Entry 5F8Z (X-ray diffraction, 1.50 A resolution); this record covers chains A and B.

Chain A:
Name: Plasma kallikrein LIGHT CHAIN
From: Homo sapiens
Notes: EC 3.4.21.34
Reference sequence: P03952 (KLKB1_HUMAN); the construct lacks a stretch of the UniProt sequence and is renumbered around it, so the offset changes along the chain: 16-38 = UniProt 391-413; 39-60 = UniProt 416-437; 66-148 = UniProt 447-529; 150-173 = UniProt 530-553; 5 more segments
Chain sequence (239 residues; numbered 16 to 246 plus 18 insertion-coded residues; 10 numbers in that range are skipped by the numbering (no residue carries them; nothing is unmodelled there); the number before each row is that of its first residue; a row labelled like 38A-38B holds insertion residues (38A, then the next letters in order)):
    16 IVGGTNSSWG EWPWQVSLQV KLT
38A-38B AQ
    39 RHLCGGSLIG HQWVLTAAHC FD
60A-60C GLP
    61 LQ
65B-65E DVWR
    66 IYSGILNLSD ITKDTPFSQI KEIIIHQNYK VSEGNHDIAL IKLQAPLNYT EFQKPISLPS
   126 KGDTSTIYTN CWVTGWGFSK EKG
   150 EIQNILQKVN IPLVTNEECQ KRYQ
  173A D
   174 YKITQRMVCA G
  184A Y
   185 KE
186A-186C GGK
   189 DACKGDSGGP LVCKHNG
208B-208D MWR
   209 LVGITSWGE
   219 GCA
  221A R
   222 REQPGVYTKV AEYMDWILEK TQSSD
Disulfide bonds: Cys42-Cys58, Cys136-Cys201, Cys168-Cys182, Cys191-Cys220
Construct notes: engineered mutation Ser122 (Cys503 in P03952)
Ligand contacts: piperidine-1-carboximidamide (MRZ): Asp189, Ala190, Cys191, Lys192, Ser195, Thr213, Ser214, Trp215, Gly216, Gly219, Cys220, Gly226
Curated features (UniProtKB/Swiss-Prot):
  - active site (Charge relay system): His57, Asp102, Ser195
  - glycosylation (N-linked (GlcNAc...) asparagine): Asn21, Asn72, Asn113

Chain B:
Name: Cys-pro-ala-arg-phe-M70-ala-leu-phe-cys
Chain sequence (10 residues; row label = number of the first residue in the row):
     1 CPARFAALFC
Disulfide bonds: Cys1-Cys10
Ligand contacts: piperidine-1-carboximidamide (MRZ): Arg4, Phe5, Ala6

Chain A / chain B interface:
Pairs across the interface - 29 pairs, chain A then chain B:
  His40(A) with Leu8(B)
  His57(A) with Phe5(B); Ala6(B), hydrogen bond (side chain-backbone); Ala7(B), hydrogen bond (side chain-backbone)
  Asp60(A) with Cys1(B), hydrogen bond (side chain-backbone)
  Val96(A) with Cys1(B), hydrophobic; Pro2(B)
  Ser97(A) with Pro2(B); Arg4(B), hydrogen bond (backbone-side chain)
  Glu98(A) with Arg4(B), hydrogen bond (backbone-side chain)
  Gly99(A) with Phe5(B)
  Asp102(A) with Phe5(B)
  Tyr174(A) with Arg4(B)
  Cys191(A) with Ala6(B)
  Lys192(A) with Ala3(B); Phe5(B), hydrogen bond (side chain-backbone); Ala6(B); Ala7(B), hydrogen bond (side chain-backbone); Leu8(B); Cys10(B), hydrogen bond (side chain-backbone)
  Gly193(A) with Ala6(B), hydrogen bond (backbone-backbone); Leu8(B)
  Ser195(A) with Ala6(B), hydrogen bond (side chain-backbone); Ala7(B), hydrogen bond (side chain-backbone)
  Ser214(A) with Phe5(B); Ala6(B)
  Trp215(A) with Arg4(B); Phe5(B)
  Gly216(A) with Arg4(B), hydrogen bond (backbone-backbone)
Also at the interface, not in a pair above, chain A (19 interface residues in all): Leu41, Phe143, Ile151

In short:
19 residues of chain A face 9 of chain B across their interface; the contacts include 12 hydrogen bonds. Polar
pairs include His57(A)-Ala6(B), His57(A)-Ala7(B) and Asp60(A)-Cys1(B). Piperidine-1-carboximidamide is bound
between chain A and chain B. UniProt lists 3 active-site residues on chain A.
Here chain A is Plasma kallikrein LIGHT CHAIN (Homo sapiens) and chain B is
Cys-pro-ala-arg-phe-M70-ala-leu-phe-cys. Entry 5F8Z (The crystal structure of human Plasma Kallikrein in
complex with its peptide inhibitor pkalin-1) was determined by X-ray diffraction.
